Entry 8EUW (electron microscopy, 2.70 A resolution); this record covers chains A and E of the 12 polymer chains in the assembly.

Chain A (and E):
Name: Envelope glycoprotein gp120
Organism: Human immunodeficiency virus 1
Notes: chain E of this document is another copy of the same molecule, construct and numbering; everything in this record applies to it too
UniProtKB: Q2N0S6 (Q2N0S6_9HIV1); the construct lacks a stretch of the UniProt sequence and is renumbered around it, so the offset changes along the chain: 31-141 = UniProt 30-140; 150-184 = UniProt 141-175; 189-309 = UniProt 188-308; 312-321 = UniProt 309-318; 2 more segments
Sequence (481 residues; numbered 31 to 513 plus 13 insertion-coded residues; 15 numbers in that range are skipped by the numbering (no residue carries them; nothing is unmodelled there); the number before each row is that of its first residue; a row labelled like 184A-184L holds insertion residues (184A, then the next letters in order)):
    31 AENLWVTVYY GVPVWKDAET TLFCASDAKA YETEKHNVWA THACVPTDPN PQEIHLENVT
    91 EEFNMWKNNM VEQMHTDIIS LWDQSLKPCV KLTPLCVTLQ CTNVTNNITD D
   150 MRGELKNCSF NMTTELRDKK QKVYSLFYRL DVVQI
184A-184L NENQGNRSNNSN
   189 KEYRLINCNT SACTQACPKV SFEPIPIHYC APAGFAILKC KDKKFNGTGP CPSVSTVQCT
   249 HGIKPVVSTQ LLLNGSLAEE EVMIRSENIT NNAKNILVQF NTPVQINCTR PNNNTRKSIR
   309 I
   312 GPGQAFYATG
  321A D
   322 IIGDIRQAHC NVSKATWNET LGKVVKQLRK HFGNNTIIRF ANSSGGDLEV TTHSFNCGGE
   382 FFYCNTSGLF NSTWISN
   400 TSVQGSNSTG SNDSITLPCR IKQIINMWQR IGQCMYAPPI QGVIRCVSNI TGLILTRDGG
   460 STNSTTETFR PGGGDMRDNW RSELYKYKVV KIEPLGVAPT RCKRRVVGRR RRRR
Unresolved in the structure: 58-65, 184A-184L, 400-409, 504-513
Construct notes: conflict Cys201 (Ile200 in Q2N0S6), Asn332 (Thr330 in Q2N0S6), Cys433 (Ala430 in Q2N0S6), Cys501 (Ala498 in Q2N0S6), Arg509 (Glu506 in Q2N0S6), Arg510 (Lys507 in Q2N0S6), Arg512 (Ala509 in Q2N0S6), Arg513 (Val510 in Q2N0S6)
Cystine bridges: Cys54-Cys74, Cys119-Cys205, Cys126-Cys196, Cys131-Cys157, Cys201-Cys433, Cys218-Cys247, Cys228-Cys239, Cys296-Cys331, Cys378-Cys445, Cys385-Cys418
Covalently attached groups: glycan linked to Asn88; N-acetylglucosamine (NAG) linked to Asn133, Asn156, Asn160, Asn197, Asn234, Asn262, Asn276, Asn295, Asn301, Asn332, Asn363, Asn386, Asn392, Asn448

How chain A and chain E interact:
Contacting residue pairs (23):
  Glu164(A) - Cys126(E)
  Glu164(A) - Cys196(E)
  Glu164(A) - Asn197(E)
  Leu165(A) - Cys126(E)
  Leu165(A) - Thr128(E)
  Leu165(A) - Ile184(E)  hydrophobic
  Leu165(A) - Arg192(E)
  Arg166(A) - Pro124(E)  hydrogen bond (side chain-backbone)
  Arg166(A) - Cys126(E)  hydrogen bond (backbone-backbone)
  Arg166(A) - Val127(E)
  Arg166(A) - Asn160(E)
  Arg166(A) - Met161(E)
  Arg166(A) - Thr162(E)
  Arg166(A) - Lys169(E)
  Asp167(A) - Val127(E)
  Asp167(A) - Thr128(E)  hydrogen bond
  Lys168(A) - Thr128(E)
  Arg308(A) - Asn197(E)  hydrogen bond (side chain-backbone)
  Pro313(A) - Cys196(E)
  Pro313(A) - Ser199(E)
  Pro313(A) - Ala200(E)
  Gly314(A) - Thr198(E)
  Gly314(A) - Ser199(E)

Summary:
Chain A and chain E form an interface of 8 and 15 residues respectively; the contacts include 4 hydrogen
bonds. Polar contacts include Arg166(A)-Pro124(E), Asp167(A)-Thr128(E) and Arg308(A)-Asn197(E).
N-acetylglucosamine is covalently linked to Asn133(A), Asn156(A), Asn160(A), Asn197(A), Asn234(A) and
Asn262(A) and 8 more.
Chain A and chain E are both Envelope glycoprotein gp120 (Human immunodeficiency virus 1); the structure,
Cryo-EM structure of HIV-1 BG505 DS-SOSIP ENV trimer bound to VRC34.01-MM28 FAB, was determined by electron
microscopy, deposited together with 8F7Z, 8ELI, 8EUU and 8EUV.
